7RE2 - chains D and T of the 7 polymer chains in the assembly; structure by electron microscopy, 3.17 A resolution.

# Chain D
Name: Non-structural protein 8
Organism: Severe acute respiratory syndrome coronavirus 2
Reference sequence: P0DTD1 (R1AB_SARS2); residues 1-198 here correspond to UniProt positions 3943-4140 (UniProt number = residue number + 3942)
Sequence (199 residues; numbered 0 to 198; the number before each row is that of its first residue; numbering starts at 0):
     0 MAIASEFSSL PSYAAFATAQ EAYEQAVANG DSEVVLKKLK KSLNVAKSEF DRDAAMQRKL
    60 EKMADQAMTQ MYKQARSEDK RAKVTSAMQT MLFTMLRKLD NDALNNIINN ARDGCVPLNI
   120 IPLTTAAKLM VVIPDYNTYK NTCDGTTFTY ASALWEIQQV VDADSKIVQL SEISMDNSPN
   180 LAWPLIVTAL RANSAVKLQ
Not modelled in the structure: 0-6, 192-198
Differences from the reference sequence: initiating methionine (0)
Curated features (UniProtKB/Swiss-Prot):
  - site: Gln-198 (Cleavage)
Ligand contacts: chapso (1N7): Ala-63, Ala-66, Met-67

# Chain T
Molecule: Template RNA
Sequence (55 nucleotides; each row starts with the number of its first residue):
     1 CUAUCCCCAU GUGAUUUUAA UAGCUUCUUA GGAGAAUGAC GUAGCAUGCU ACGCG
Not modelled in the structure: 1-17, 55

# Interface between chain D and chain T
Residue-residue contacts (6):
  Lys-40(D) / C40(T)  phosphate contact
  Lys-40(D) / G41(T)  phosphate contact
  Asn-43(D) / A39(T)  phosphate contact
  Lys-61(D) / U29(T)  hydrogen bond to the phosphate
  Lys-61(D) / A30(T)  salt bridge to the phosphate
  Gln-65(D) / U29(T)  sugar contact
Other interface residues (no listed pair), chain D (6 interface residues in all): Ser-47, Lys-58

# Summary
6 residues of chain D and 5 residues of chain T are in contact; the contacts include 1 hydrogen bond and 1
salt bridge. Polar contacts include Lys-61(D)/U29(T) and Lys-61(D)/A30(T). Ligands of chain D: chapso.
Chain D is Non-structural protein 8 (Severe acute respiratory syndrome coronavirus 2) and chain T is Template
RNA; the structure, SARS-CoV-2 replication-transcription complex bound to nsp13 helicase - nsp13(1)-RTC, was
determined by electron microscopy together with 7RDX, 7RDY, 7RDZ, 7RE0, 7RE1 and 7RE3 from the same study.
